Entry 9IQX (electron microscopy, 3.37 A resolution); this record covers chains C and B of the 6 polymer chains in the assembly.

== Chain C (and B) ==
Name: Transient receptor potential cation channel subfamily V member 4
From: Homo sapiens
Notes: chain B of this document is another copy of the same molecule, construct and numbering; everything in this record applies to it too
UniProt: Q9HBA0 (TRPV4_HUMAN); residues 148-787 here = UniProt positions 148-787
Chain sequence (640 residues; row label = number of the first residue in the row):
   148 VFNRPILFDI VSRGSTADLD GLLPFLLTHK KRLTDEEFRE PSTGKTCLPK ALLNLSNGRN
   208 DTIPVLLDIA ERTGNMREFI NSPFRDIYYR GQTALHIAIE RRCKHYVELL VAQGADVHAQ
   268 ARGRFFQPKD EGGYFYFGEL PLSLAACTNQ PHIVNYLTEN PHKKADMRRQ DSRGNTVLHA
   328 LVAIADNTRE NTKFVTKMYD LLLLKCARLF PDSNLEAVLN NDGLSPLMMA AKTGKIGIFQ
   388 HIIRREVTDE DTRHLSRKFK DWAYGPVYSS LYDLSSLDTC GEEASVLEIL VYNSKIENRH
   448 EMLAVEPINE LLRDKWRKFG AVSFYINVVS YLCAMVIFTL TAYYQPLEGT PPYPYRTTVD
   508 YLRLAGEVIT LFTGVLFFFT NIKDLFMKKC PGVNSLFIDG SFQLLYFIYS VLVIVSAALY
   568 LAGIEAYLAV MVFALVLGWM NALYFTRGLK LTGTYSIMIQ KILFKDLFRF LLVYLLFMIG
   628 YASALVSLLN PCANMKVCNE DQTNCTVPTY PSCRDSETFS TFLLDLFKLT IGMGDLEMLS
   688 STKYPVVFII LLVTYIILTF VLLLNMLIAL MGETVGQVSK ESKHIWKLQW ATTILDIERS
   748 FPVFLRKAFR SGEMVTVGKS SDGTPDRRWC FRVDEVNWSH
Unresolved in the structure: 148-149, 531-548, 640-658, 787 (chain B: 148, 533-547, 640-657, 787)
Disulfides: Cys-639/Cys-660
Ligand contacts:
  - phosphatidyl serine (P5S; O-[(R)-{[(2R)-2,3-bis(octadecanoyloxy)propyl]oxy}(hydroxy)phosphoryl]-L-serine): Phe-471, Ile-473, Asn-474, Ser-477, Tyr-478, Ala-481, Phe-519, Thr-520, Leu-523, Phe-524, Tyr-553, Ala-589, Thr-593, Arg-594, Gly-595, Leu-596, Leu-598
  - (1R)-1-(3-ethylphenyl)ethane-1,2-diol (U6L): Asn-474, Thr-527, Gln-550, Asp-743, Arg-746, Ser-747

== How chain C and chain B interact ==
Residue-residue contacts (66; chain C residue first):
  Gln-239(C) with Tyr-411(B), hydrogen bond
  Glu-247(C) with Tyr-411(B); Gly-412(B), hydrogen bond (side chain-backbone)
  Arg-248(C) with Ala-410(B)
  Phe-272(C) with Trp-409(B), hydrophobic; Tyr-411(B), hydrophobic
  Phe-273(C) with Tyr-411(B)
  Tyr-281(C) with Trp-409(B), hydrophobic; Val-414(B); Asp-781(B), hydrogen bond
  Phe-282(C) with Tyr-411(B), hydrophobic; Pro-413(B)
  Cys-294(C) with Trp-785(B)
  Ile-331(C) with Trp-785(B)
  Asp-333(C) with Trp-785(B), hydrogen bond
  Glu-337(C) with Trp-785(B)
  Asn-338(C) with Trp-785(B)
  Phe-341(C) with Trp-785(B), hydrophobic
  Arg-616(C) with Leu-598(B)
  Phe-617(C) with Leu-598(B)
  Gly-627(C) with Trp-586(B)
  Ala-631(C) with Val-579(B); Leu-582(B), hydrophobic
  Val-633(C) with Tyr-490(B), hydrophobic
  Ser-634(C) with Thr-486(B); Ala-489(B); Tyr-490(B), hydrogen bond (side chain-backbone)
  Leu-635(C) with Val-579(B), hydrophobic
  Asn-637(C) with Tyr-490(B), hydrogen bond (side chain-backbone)
  Pro-638(C) with Leu-494(B), hydrophobic; Leu-575(B), hydrophobic
  Cys-660(C) with Tyr-490(B)
  Arg-661(C) with Tyr-490(B), hydrogen bond (backbone-side chain); Tyr-491(B), hydrogen bond (side chain-backbone); Pro-493(B)
  Asp-662(C) with Tyr-490(B), hydrogen bond (backbone-side chain)
  Ser-663(C) with Tyr-490(B), hydrogen bond (backbone-side chain)
  Phe-666(C) with Tyr-490(B)
  Met-680(C) with Met-680(B), hydrophobic
  Gly-681(C) with Met-680(B), hydrogen bond (backbone-side chain)
  Asp-682(C) with Met-680(B), hydrogen bond (backbone-side chain)
  Leu-683(C) with Met-680(B), hydrophobic
  Leu-686(C) with Lys-675(B)
  Lys-690(C) with Glu-572(B), salt bridge
  Tyr-691(C) with Ala-573(B), hydrophobic
  Pro-692(C) with Leu-671(B), hydrophobic
  Val-694(C) with Ala-576(B), hydrophobic
  Ile-696(C) with Leu-671(B), hydrophobic; Phe-674(B), hydrophobic
  Leu-698(C) with Val-579(B), hydrophobic; Val-583(B), hydrophobic
  Val-700(C) with Leu-618(B), hydrophobic
  Thr-701(C) with Leu-614(B)
  Ile-704(C) with Leu-614(B), hydrophobic; Met-713(B), hydrophobic; Leu-717(B), hydrophobic
  Leu-705(C) with Tyr-602(B)
  Phe-707(C) with Leu-714(B), hydrophobic
  Val-708(C) with Ile-606(B), hydrophobic; Leu-717(B), hydrophobic
  Leu-709(C) with Tyr-602(B), hydrophobic
  Leu-711(C) with Thr-721(B)
  Asn-712(C) with Tyr-602(B); Ile-606(B); Thr-721(B)
  Met-713(C) with Leu-598(B), hydrophobic
Interface residues without a listed pair, chain C (56 interface residues in all): Leu-291, Thr-295, Tyr-628, Ser-630, Leu-632, Val-693, Ile-697, Ile-715
Interface residues without a listed pair, chain B (44 interface residues in all): Gln-492, Phe-580, Met-587, Thr-601, Gln-607, Phe-611, Leu-622, Leu-670, Ser-786

== Summary ==
56 residues of chain C and 44 residues of chain B are in contact, with 12 hydrogen bonds and 1 salt bridge.
Among the polar pairs are Lys-690(C)/Glu-572(B), Gln-239(C)/Tyr-411(B) and Glu-247(C)/Gly-412(B). Chain C
binds phosphatidyl serine and (1R)-1-(3-ethylphenyl)ethane-1,2-diol.
Chain C and chain B are both Transient receptor potential cation channel subfamily V member 4 (Homo sapiens);
the structure, Cryo-EM structure of the human TRPV4-RhoA in complex with AH001, was determined by electron
microscopy together with 9IQY from the same study.
